PDB entry 8UH0 | X-ray diffraction, 2.73 A resolution | chain A

Chain A:
Protein: Son of sevenless homolog 2
Organism: Homo sapiens
UniProtKB: Q07890 (SOS2_HUMAN); numbering as in UniProt (aligned over 565-1041)
Amino-acid sequence (484 residues; each row starts with the number of its first residue):
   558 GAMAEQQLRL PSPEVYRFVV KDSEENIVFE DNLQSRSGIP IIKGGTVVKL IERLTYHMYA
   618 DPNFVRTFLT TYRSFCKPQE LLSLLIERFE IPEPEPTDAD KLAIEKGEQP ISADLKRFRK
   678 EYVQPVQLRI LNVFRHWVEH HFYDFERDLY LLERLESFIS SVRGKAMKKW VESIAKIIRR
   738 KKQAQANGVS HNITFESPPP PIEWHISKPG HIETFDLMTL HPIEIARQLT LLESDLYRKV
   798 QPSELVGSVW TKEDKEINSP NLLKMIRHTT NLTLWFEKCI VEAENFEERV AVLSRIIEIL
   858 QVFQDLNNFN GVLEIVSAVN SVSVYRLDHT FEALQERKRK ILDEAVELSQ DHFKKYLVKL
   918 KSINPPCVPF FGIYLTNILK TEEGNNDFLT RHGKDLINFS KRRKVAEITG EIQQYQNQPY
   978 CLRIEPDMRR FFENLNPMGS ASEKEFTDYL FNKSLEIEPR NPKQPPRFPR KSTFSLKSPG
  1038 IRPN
Not modelled in the structure: 558-564, 587-595, 653-671, 743-749, 948-949
Sequence notes: expression tag (558-564); conflict Tyr707 (Glu in Q07890), His768 (Gln in Q07890), Ile769 (Phe in Q07890), Thr947 (Lys in Q07890), Arg948 (Lys in Q07890), His949 (Lys in Q07890), Pro1019 (Cys in Q07890)
Small-molecule neighbours: 8-hydroxyquinoline-2-carbonitrile (WRN): Val876, Asn877, Tyr882, Asp885, Phe888, Glu889, Arg896, Asp900, Val903
Reported in the primary citation:
  - binding site for 8-hydroxyquinoline-2-carbonitrile: Phe888, Asp900

Overview:
Chain A binds 8-hydroxyquinoline-2-carbonitrile. From the paper: a binding site for
8-hydroxyquinoline-2-carbonitrile at Phe888 and Asp900.
Chain A is Son of sevenless homolog 2 (Homo sapiens); the structure, SOS2 co-crystal structure with fragment
bound (compound 10), was determined by X-ray diffraction (same publication as 8T5G, 8T5M, 8T5R, 8UC9 and
8UF2).
